Entry 6KVO (X-ray diffraction, 2.50 A resolution); this record covers chains B and E of the 6 polymer chains in the assembly.

# Chain B
Protein: NtMOC1
From: Nicotiana tabacum
UniProt: A0A1S4CVP6 (A0A1S4CVP6_TOBAC); numbering as in UniProt (aligned over 108-275)
Sequence (171 residues; each row starts with the number of its first residue):
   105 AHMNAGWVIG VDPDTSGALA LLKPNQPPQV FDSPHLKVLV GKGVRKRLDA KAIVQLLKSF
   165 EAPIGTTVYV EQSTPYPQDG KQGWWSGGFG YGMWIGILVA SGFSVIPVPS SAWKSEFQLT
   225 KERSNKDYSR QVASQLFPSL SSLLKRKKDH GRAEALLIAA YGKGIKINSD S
Unresolved in the structure: 105-109, 269-275
Sequence notes: expression tag (105-107); engineered mutation Lys162 (Gln in A0A1S4CVP6), Gln235 (Glu in A0A1S4CVP6), Gln239 (Glu in A0A1S4CVP6)
Bound ions: Mg2+: Glu175 (shared with DA10(E) of chain E)
From the paper describing this entry:
  - mutagenesis - G200E/A204E: abolished binding to another copy of this molecule
  - mutagenesis - G200E, A204E: decreased binding to another copy of this molecule
  - mutagenesis - G200E, A204E: decreased catalytic activity on HJ
  - catalytic residues: Asp116, Asp118, Glu175, Glu258
  - mutagenesis - D116A, D118A, R149D, R149D/K185D/K218D/K225D, E175A, D183A, K185D, K218D, R250D/K251D/K252D, E258A: abolished catalytic activity on HJ
  - mutagenesis - D116A, D118A, R149D, E175A, Y180A, K185D, K218D, E258A: unchanged binding to HJ
  - binding site for the 18-nt DNA strand (chain E): Arg149
  - binding site for the 18-nt DNA strand: Arg149, Lys185, Gln186, Gly187
  - binding site for the 18-nt DNA strand: Lys185
  - binding site for the 18-nt DNA strand: Tyr180, Asp183, Lys218, Lys225
  - mutagenesis - Y180A, K225D: unchanged catalytic activity on HJ
  - mutagenesis - R149D/K185D/K218D/K225D, R250D/K251D/K252D: abolished binding to HJ
  - specificity-determining residues: Asp183
  - mutagenesis - D183A: decreased binding to HJ

# Chain E
Molecule: 18-nt DNA strand
Sequence (18 nucleotides; numbered 1 to 18; the number before each row is that of its first residue):
     1 AGCTCCATCA AGCAAGGC
Bound ions: Mg2+: DA10 (shared with Glu175(B) of chain B)

# Interface between chain B and chain E
Contacting residue pairs (19):
  Asp118(B) - DA10(E)  sugar contact
  Asp118(B) - DA11(E)  phosphate contact
  Thr119(B) - DA11(E)  hydrogen bond to the phosphate
  Arg149(B) - DG12(E)  salt bridge to the phosphate
  Pro179(B) - DC9(E)  base contact
  Tyr180(B) - DT8(E)  base contact
  Tyr180(B) - DC9(E)  stacking on the base
  Gln182(B) - DC9(E)  base contact
  Asp183(B) - DC9(E)  hydrogen bond to the base
  Asp183(B) - DA10(E)  base contact
  Gln186(B) - DG12(E)  sugar contact
  Gly187(B) - DA11(E)  sugar contact
  Ser190(B) - DA11(E)  hydrogen bond to the phosphate
  Ser190(B) - DG12(E)  hydrogen bond to the phosphate
  Lys218(B) - DT8(E)  phosphate contact
  Leu223(B) - DT8(E)  phosphate contact
  Thr224(B) - DT8(E)  phosphate contact
  Lys225(B) - DT8(E)  hydrogen bond to the phosphate
  His254(B) - DA10(E)  salt bridge to the phosphate
Interface residues without a listed pair, chain B (20 interface residues in all): Ser120, Val148, Thr178, Ser214, Glu258
Interface residues without a listed pair, chain E (7 interface residues in all): DA7, DC13

# In short
Chain B and chain E form an interface of 20 and 7 residues respectively, with 5 hydrogen bonds, 2 salt bridges
and 1 aromatic stacking contact. Polar contacts include Asp183(B)-DC9(E), Thr119(B)-DA11(E) and
Ser190(B)-DA11(E). The paper reports catalytic residues Asp116(B), Asp118(B) and Glu175(B) among others;
D116A, D118A and R149D of chain B, among others, abolish catalytic activity on HJ; 15 substitutions were
tested in all.
Here chain B is NtMOC1 (Nicotiana tabacum) and chain E is an 18-nt DNA strand. Entry 6KVO (Crystal structure
of chloroplast resolvase in complex with Holliday junction) was determined by X-ray diffraction (same
publication as 6LCM and 6LCT).
